4GWP - chains B and C of the 7 polymer chains in the assembly; structure by X-ray diffraction, 4.20 A resolution (low resolution: residue-level contacts below are approximate; hydrogen-bond / salt-bridge calls are withheld).

# Chain B
Protein: Mediator of RNA polymerase II transcription subunit 17
Organism: Saccharomyces cerevisiae
UniProt: P32569 (MED17_YEAST); residues 1-687 here = UniProt positions 1-687
Amino-acid sequence (687 residues; numbered 1 to 687; the number before each row is that of its first residue):
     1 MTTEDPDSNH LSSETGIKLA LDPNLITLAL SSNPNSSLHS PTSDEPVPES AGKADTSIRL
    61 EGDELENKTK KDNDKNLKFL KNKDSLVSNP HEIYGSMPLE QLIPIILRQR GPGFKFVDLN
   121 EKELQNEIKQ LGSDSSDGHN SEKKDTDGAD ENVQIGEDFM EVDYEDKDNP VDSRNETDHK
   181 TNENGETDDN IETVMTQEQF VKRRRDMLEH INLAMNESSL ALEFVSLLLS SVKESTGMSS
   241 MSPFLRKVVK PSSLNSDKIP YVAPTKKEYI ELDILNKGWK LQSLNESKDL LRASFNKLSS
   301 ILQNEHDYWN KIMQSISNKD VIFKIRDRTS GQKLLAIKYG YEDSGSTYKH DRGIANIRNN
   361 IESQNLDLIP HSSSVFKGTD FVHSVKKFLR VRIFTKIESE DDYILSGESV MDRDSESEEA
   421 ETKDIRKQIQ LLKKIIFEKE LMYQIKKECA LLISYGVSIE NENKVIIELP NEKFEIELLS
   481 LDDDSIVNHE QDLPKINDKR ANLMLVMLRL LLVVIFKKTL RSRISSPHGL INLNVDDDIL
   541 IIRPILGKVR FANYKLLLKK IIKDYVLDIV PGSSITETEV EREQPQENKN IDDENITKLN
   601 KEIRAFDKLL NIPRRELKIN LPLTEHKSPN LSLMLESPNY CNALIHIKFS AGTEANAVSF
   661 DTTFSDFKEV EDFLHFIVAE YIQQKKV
Unresolved in the structure: 1-181, 372-377, 662-669
Curated features (UniProtKB/Swiss-Prot):
  - mutagenesis: Gly353 (G353C: In SRB4-1; suppresses the phenotypic defects of an RNA polymerase II CTD truncation)

# Chain C
Protein: Mediator of RNA polymerase II transcription subunit 8
Organism: Saccharomyces cerevisiae
UniProt: P38304 (MED8_YEAST); residue numbers follow UniProt; this construct covers 1-223
Amino-acid sequence (407 residues; numbered 1 to 407; the number before each row is that of its first residue):
     1 MSQSTASLVP EGNQGSLQED VSFDFNGVPG QALDAVRMRL AQLTHSLRRI RDEMSKAELP
    61 QWYTLQSQLN VTLSQLVSVT STLQHFQETL DSTVVYPLPK FPTTSHESLV TTLLRKKNIP
   121 EVDEWMKYVR ETSGVTTALL KDEEIEKLLQ QDREITNWAR TTFRNEYGKH DFKNEESLSE
   181 EHASLLVRDS KPSKPFNVDD VLKFTFTGEK PIITGSTSTS SSNSMEKRRW KKNFIAVSAA
   241 NRFKKISSSG ALDYDIPTTA SENLYFQGEL KTAALAQHDE AVDNKFNKEQ QNAFYEILHL
   301 PNLNEEQRNA FIQSLKDDPS QSANLLAEAK KLNDAQAPKV DNKFNKEQQN AFYEILHLPN
   361 LNEEQRNAFI QSLKDDPSQS ANLLAEAKKL NGAQAPKVDA NSAGKST
Unresolved in the structure: 1-22, 174-181, 215-407
Construct notes: expression tag (224-407)

# How chain B and chain C interact
Contacting residue pairs (24; chain B residue first):
  Met215(B) - Arg51(C)
  Ser218(B) - Thr44(C)
  Ala221(B) - Leu40(C)
  Val249(B) - Phe101(C)
  Pro251(B) - Pro99(C)
  Pro251(B) - Lys100(C)
  Ser252(B) - Leu98(C)
  Ser252(B) - Pro99(C)
  Ser253(B) - Val28(C)
  Ser253(B) - Tyr96(C)
  Ser253(B) - Pro97(C)
  Leu254(B) - Val28(C)
  Leu254(B) - Pro29(C)
  Leu254(B) - Val94(C)
  Leu254(B) - Tyr96(C)
  Asn255(B) - Thr93(C)
  Asn255(B) - Val94(C)
  Asp257(B) - Thr93(C)
  Lys258(B) - Thr93(C)
  Tyr261(B) - Thr89(C)
  Trp279(B) - Val129(C)
  Trp279(B) - Arg130(C)
  Trp279(B) - Ser133(C)
  Lys280(B) - Val129(C)
Other interface residues (no listed pair), chain B (18 interface residues in all): Asn190, Leu208, Val225, Ser256
Other interface residues (no listed pair), chain C (23 interface residues in all): Arg37, Leu43, Leu47, Met54, Tyr63, Val95

# In short
Chain B and chain C form an interface of 18 and 23 residues respectively. Curated annotation (UniProt) lists
one mutagenesis site on chain B.
Chain B is Mediator of RNA polymerase II transcription subunit 17 and chain C is Mediator of RNA polymerase II
transcription subunit 8, both from Saccharomyces cerevisiae; the structure, Structure of the Mediator Head
Module from S. cerevisiae, was determined by X-ray diffraction (same publication as 4GWQ).
